8R6O - chains B and F of the 6 polymer chains in the assembly; structure by X-ray diffraction, 2.20 A resolution.

== Chain B ==
Molecule: Tubulin beta-2B chain
From: Bos taurus
Reference sequence: Q6B856 (TBB2B_BOVIN); the author numbering skips numbers that UniProt does not, so the offset changes along the chain: 1-42 = UniProt 1-42; 45-360 = UniProt 43-358; 369-455 = UniProt 359-445
Sequence (445 residues; numbered 1 to 455; 10 numbers in that range are skipped by the numbering (no residue carries them; nothing is unmodelled there); the number before each row is that of its first residue):
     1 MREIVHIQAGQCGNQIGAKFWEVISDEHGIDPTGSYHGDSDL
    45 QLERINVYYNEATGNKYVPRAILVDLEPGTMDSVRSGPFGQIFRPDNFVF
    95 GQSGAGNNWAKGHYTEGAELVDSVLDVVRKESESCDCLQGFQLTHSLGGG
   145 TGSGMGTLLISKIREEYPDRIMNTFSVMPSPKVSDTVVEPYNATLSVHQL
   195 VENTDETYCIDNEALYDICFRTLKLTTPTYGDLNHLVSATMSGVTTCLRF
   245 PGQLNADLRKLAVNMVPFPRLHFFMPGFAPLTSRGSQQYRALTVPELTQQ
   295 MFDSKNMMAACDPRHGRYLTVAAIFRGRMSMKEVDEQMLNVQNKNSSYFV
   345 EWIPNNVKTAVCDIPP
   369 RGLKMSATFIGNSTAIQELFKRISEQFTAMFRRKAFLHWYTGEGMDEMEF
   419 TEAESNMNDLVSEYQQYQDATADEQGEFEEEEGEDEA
Unresolved in the structure: 439-455
Swiss-Prot annotation at these positions:
  - motif: Met-1 to Ile-4 (MREI motif)
  - binding site (GTP): Gln-11, Glu-71, Ser-140, Gly-144, Thr-145, Gly-146, Asn-206, Asn-228
  - binding site (Mg(2+)): Glu-71
  - modified residue: Ser-40 (Phosphoserine), Thr-57 (Phosphothreonine), Lys-60 (N6-acetyllysine), Ser-174 (Phosphoserine), Thr-287 (Phosphothreonine), Thr-292 (Phosphothreonine), Arg-320 (Omega-N-methylarginine), Glu-448 (5-glutamyl polyglutamate)
  - cross-link (Glycyl lysine isopeptide (Lys-Gly)): Lys-60 (interchain with G-Cter in ubiquitin), Lys-326 (interchain with G-Cter in ubiquitin)
Metal / ion sites: Ca2+ near Glu-113 (its only coordinating residue here)
Ligand contacts:
  - GDP (guanosine-5'-diphosphate): Ala-9, Gly-10, Gln-11, Cys-12, Gln-15, Ile-16, Asp-69, Ala-99, Asn-101, Ser-140, Gly-142, Gly-143, Gly-144, Thr-145, Gly-146, Val-171, Pro-173, Val-177, Asp-179, Glu-183, Asn-206, Leu-209, Tyr-224, Leu-227, Asn-228
  - RME (N6-(4-methylpyridin-2-yl)-N2-(2-morpholinoethyl)-3-nitropyridine-2,6-diamine): Tyr-202, Val-238, Cys-241, Leu-248, Ala-250, Asp-251, Lys-254, Leu-255, Asn-258, Met-259, Thr-314, Val-315, Ala-316, Ile-318, Asn-349, Asn-350, Val-351, Lys-352, Ile-378
From the paper describing this entry:
  - binding site for RME: Tyr-202, Gly-237, Val-238, Cys-241, Asp-251, Leu-255, Met-259, Ala-316, Ile-318, Lys-352

== Chain F ==
Molecule: Tubulin tyrosine ligase
From: Gallus gallus
Reference sequence: A0A8V0Z8P0 (A0A8V0Z8P0_CHICK); aligned to UniProt positions 1-378 over residues 1-378 (the alignment contains insertions or deletions, so no single offset holds)
Sequence (384 residues; each row starts with the number of its first residue):
     1 MYTFVVRDENSSVYAEVSRLLLATGQWKRLRKDNPRFNLMLGERNRLPFG
    51 RLGHEPGLVQLVNYYRGADKLCRKASLVKLIKTSPELSESCTWFPESYVI
   101 YPTNLKTPVAPAQNGIRHLINNTRTDEREVFLAAYNRRREGREGNVWIAK
   151 SSAGAKGEGILISSEASELLDFIDEQGQVHVIQKYLEKPLLLEPGHRKFD
   201 IRSWVLVDHLYNIYLYREGVLRTSSEPYNSANFQDKTCHLTNHCIQKEYS
   251 KNYGRYEEGNEMFFEEFNQYLMDALNTTLENSILLQIKHIIRSCLMCIEP
   301 AISTKHLHYQSFQLFGFDFMVDEELKVWLIEVNGAPACAQKLYAELCQGI
   351 VDVAISSVFPLADTGQKTSQPTSIFIKLHHHHHH
Unresolved in the structure: 103-143, 151-161, 176-180, 363-371, 381-384
Construct notes: expression tag (379-384)
Metal / ion sites: Mg2+: Glu-331 (together with AMP-PCP)
Ligand contacts: AMP-PCP (ACP; phosphomethylphosphonic acid adenylate ester): Lys-74, Ile-148, Lys-150, Gln-183, Lys-184, Tyr-185, Leu-186, Lys-198, Asp-200, Arg-202, Arg-222, His-239, Leu-240, Thr-241, Asn-242, Asp-318, Met-320, Ile-330, Glu-331, Asn-333

== Chain B / chain F interface ==
Residue-residue contacts (11):
  Arg-311(B) / Arg-31(F)
  Leu-333(B) / Pro-56(F)
  Leu-333(B) / Gly-57(F)
  Gln-336(B) / Arg-36(F)
  Asn-337(B) / Met-1(F)  hydrogen bond (side chain-backbone)
  Asn-337(B) / Thr-3(F)
  Asn-337(B) / Lys-28(F)
  Lys-338(B) / Lys-28(F)
  Ser-340(B) / Lys-28(F)  hydrogen bond
  Ser-340(B) / Leu-30(F)
  Glu-345(B) / Arg-31(F)  salt bridge
Interface residues without a listed pair, chain B (8 interface residues in all): Ser-341
Interface residues without a listed pair, chain F (9 interface residues in all): Asn-34

== In short ==
Chain B and chain F form an interface of 8 and 9 residues respectively, with 2 hydrogen bonds and 1 salt
bridge. Polar pairs include Glu-345(B)/Arg-31(F), Asn-337(B)/Met-1(F) and Ser-340(B)/Lys-28(F). Ligands of
chain B: GDP and compound RME. Ligands of chain F: AMP-PCP. The paper reports a binding site for RME at
Tyr-202(B), Gly-237(B) and Val-238(B) among others.
Chain B is Tubulin beta-2B chain (Bos taurus) and chain F is Tubulin tyrosine ligase (Gallus gallus); the
structure, Tubulin-4AZA2996 complex, was determined by X-ray diffraction.
